9B79 - chains A and C of the 4 polymer chains in the assembly; structure by electron microscopy, 2.71 A resolution.

[Chain A (and C)]
Name: Type III pantothenate kinase
From: Mycobacterium tuberculosis
Notes: EC 2.7.1.33; chain C of this document is another copy of the same molecule, construct and numbering; everything in this record applies to it too
Reference sequence: A0A045I4Z4 (A0A045I4Z4_MYCTX); residues 1-272 here = UniProt positions 1-272
Chain sequence (272 residues; row label = number of the first residue in the row):
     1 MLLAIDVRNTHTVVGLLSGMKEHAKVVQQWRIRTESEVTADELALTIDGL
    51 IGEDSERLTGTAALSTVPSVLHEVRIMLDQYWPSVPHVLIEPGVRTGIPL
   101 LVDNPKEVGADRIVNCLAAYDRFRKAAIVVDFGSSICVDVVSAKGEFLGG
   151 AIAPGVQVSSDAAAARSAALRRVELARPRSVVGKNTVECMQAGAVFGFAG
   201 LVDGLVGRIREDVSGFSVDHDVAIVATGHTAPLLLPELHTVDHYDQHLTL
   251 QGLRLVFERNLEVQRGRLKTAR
Disordered / not traced: 262-272
Reported in the primary citation:
  - mutagenesis - R8G/H229G: increased catalytic activity

[Chain A / chain C interface]
Contacting residue pairs (7; chain A residue first):
  Ala168(A) - Arg171(C)
  Ala168(A) - Arg172(C)
  Ala169(A) - Arg171(C)
  Arg171(A) - Ala168(C)
  Arg171(A) - Ala169(C)
  Arg171(A) - Arg171(C)
  Arg172(A) - Ala168(C)
Also at the interface, not in a pair above, chain A (5 interface residues in all): Ser167

[Summary]
5 residues of chain A face 4 of chain C across their interface. From the paper: R8G/H229G of chain A increase
catalytic activity.
Both chains are Type III pantothenate kinase (Mycobacterium tuberculosis). Entry 9B79 (Mycobacterium
tuberculosis CoaX Homotetramer) was determined by electron microscopy (same publication as 9B78 and 9CKU).
